PDB entry 3HPL | X-ray diffraction, 3.20 A resolution | chains B and C of the 3 polymer chains in the assembly

# Chain B
Molecule: Antibody fab light chain
Organism: Mus musculus
Notes: antibody fragment or engineered binder
Amino-acid sequence (212 residues; numbered 1 to 212; the number before each row is that of its first residue):
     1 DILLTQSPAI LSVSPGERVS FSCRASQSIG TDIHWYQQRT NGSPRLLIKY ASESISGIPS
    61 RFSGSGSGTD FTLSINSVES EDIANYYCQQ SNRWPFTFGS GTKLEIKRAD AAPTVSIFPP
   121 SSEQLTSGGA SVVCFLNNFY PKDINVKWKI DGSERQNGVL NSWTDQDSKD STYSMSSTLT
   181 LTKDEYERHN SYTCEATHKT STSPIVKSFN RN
Disulfide bonds: C23-C88, C134-C194

# Chain C
Molecule: Voltage-gated potassium channel
Organism: Streptomyces lividans
UniProt: P0A334 (KCSA_STRLI); residue numbers follow UniProt; this construct covers 1-124
Amino-acid sequence (124 residues; numbered 1 to 124; the number before each row is that of its first residue):
     1 MAPMLSGLLA RLVKLLLGRH GSALHWRAAG AATVLLVIVL LAGSYLAVLA ERGAPGAQLI
    61 TYPRALWWSV HTATTVGYGD LYPVTLWGRC VAVVVMVAGI TSAGLVTAAL ATWFVGREQE
   121 RRGH
Disordered / not traced: 1-26, 121-124
Differences from the reference sequence: conflict A2 (Pro in P0A334); engineered mutation H71 (Glu in P0A334), C90 (Leu in P0A334), A103 (Phe in P0A334)
Swiss-Prot annotation at these positions:
  - motif: T75 to D80 (Selectivity filter)
Metal / ion sites: K+ site 1 near T75 (its only coordinating residue here); K+ site 2: V76, G77; K+ site 3 near Y78 (its only coordinating residue here)

# Chain B / chain C interface
Residue-residue contacts (17; chain B residue first):
  D32(B) with R64(C), salt bridge
  S91(B) with R64(C)
  N92(B) with Q58(C); I60(C)
  R93(B) with G56(C), hydrogen bond (side chain-backbone); A57(C); Q58(C); I60(C)
  W94(B) with R52(C); G53(C); A54(C); P55(C); G56(C), hydrogen bond (backbone-backbone); A57(C), hydrogen bond (backbone-backbone); I60(C)
  F96(B) with R52(C); I60(C), hydrophobic
Interface residues without a listed pair, chain B (7 interface residues in all): D1
Interface residues without a listed pair, chain C (10 interface residues in all): T61

# Summary
Chain B and chain C form an interface of 7 and 10 residues respectively; the contacts include 3 hydrogen bonds
and 1 salt bridge. Among the polar pairs are D32(B)-R64(C), R93(B)-G56(C) and W94(B)-G56(C). V76(C) and G77(C)
form the K+ site 2.
Here chain B is Antibody fab light chain (Mus musculus) and chain C is Voltage-gated potassium channel
(Streptomyces lividans). Entry 3HPL (KcsA E71H-F103A mutant in the closed state) was determined by X-ray
diffraction.
